Entry 8WCB (electron microscopy, 3.10 A resolution); this record covers chains A and R of the 5 polymer chains in the assembly.

# Chain A
Protein: Engineered G-alpha-q subunit
Organism: Homo sapiens
Chain sequence (361 residues; numbered 8 to 394; 26 numbers in that range are skipped by the numbering (no residue carries them; nothing is unmodelled there); the number before each row is that of its first residue):
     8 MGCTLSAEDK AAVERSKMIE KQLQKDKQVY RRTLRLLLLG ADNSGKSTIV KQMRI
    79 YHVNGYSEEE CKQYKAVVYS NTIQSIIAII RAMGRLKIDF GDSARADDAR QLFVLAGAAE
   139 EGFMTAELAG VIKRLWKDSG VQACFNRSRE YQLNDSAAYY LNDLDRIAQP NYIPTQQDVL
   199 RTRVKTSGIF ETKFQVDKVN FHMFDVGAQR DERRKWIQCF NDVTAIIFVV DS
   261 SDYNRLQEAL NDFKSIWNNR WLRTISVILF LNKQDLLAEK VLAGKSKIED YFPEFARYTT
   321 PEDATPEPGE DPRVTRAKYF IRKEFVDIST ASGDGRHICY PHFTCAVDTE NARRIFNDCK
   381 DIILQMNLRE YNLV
Disordered / not traced: 8-14, 79-203, 228, 261-263, 304, 321-322, 353-354

# Chain R
Protein: Trace amine-associated receptor 1
Organism: Mus musculus
Reference sequence: Q923Y8 (TAAR1_MOUSE); residue numbers follow UniProt; this construct covers 1-332
Chain sequence (332 residues; numbered 1 to 332; the number before each row is that of its first residue):
     1 MHLCHAITNI SHRNSDWSRE VQASLYSLMS LIILATLVGN LIVIISISHF KQLHTPTNWL
    61 LHSMAIVDFL LGCLIMPCSM VRTVERCWYF GEILCKVHTS TDIMLSSASI FHLAFISIDR
   121 YCAVCDPLRY KAKINISTIL VMILVSWSLP AVYAFGMIFL ELNLKGVEEL YRSQVSDLGG
   181 CSPFFSKVSG VLAFMTSFYI PGSVMLFVYY RIYFIAKGQA RSINRTNVQV GLEGKSQAPQ
   241 SKETKAAKTL GIMVGVFLVC WCPFFLCTVL DPFLGYVIPP SLNDALYWFG YLNSALNPMV
   301 YAFFYPWFRR ALKMVLLGKI FQKDSSRSKL FL
Disordered / not traced: 1-22, 72, 84, 160-161, 165-166, 172, 180, 195, 199, 221-244, 269, 274-275, 288-289, 310-332
Residues lining bound ligands: cyclohexylammonium ion (HAI): Asp102, Ile103, Phe185, Phe264, Phe265, Tyr287
Curated features (UniProtKB/Swiss-Prot):
  - region: Gln174 to Phe185 (Extracellular Loop 2 (ECL2))
  - binding site (2-phenylethylamine): Asp102
  - glycosylation: Asn9 (N-linked (GlcNAc...) asparagine)
  - mutagenesis: Asp102 (D102A: Abolished activation of G(s) G alpha proteins in response to agonist-binding), Ile103 (I103A: Reduced activation of G(q)/G(11) and G(s) G alpha proteins in response to agonist-binding), Ser106 (S106A: Reduced activation of G(s) G alpha proteins in response to beta-phenylethylamine-binding. Does not affect activation of G(q) G alpha proteins in response to cyclohexylamine-binding), Tyr153 (Y153A: Reduced activation of G(s) G alpha proteins in response to beta-phenylethylamine-binding. Does not affect activation of G(q) G alpha proteins in response to cyclohexylamine-binding), Pro183 (P183A: Reduced activation of G(s) G alpha proteins in response to beta-phenylethylamine-binding. Does not affect activation of G(q) G alpha proteins in response to cyclohexylamine-binding), Phe185 (F185A: Reduced activation of G(q)/G(11) and G(s) G alpha proteins in response to agonist-binding), Trp261 (W261A: Abolished activation of G alpha proteins in response to 3-iodothyronamine-binding), Phe264 (F264A: Abolished activation of G alpha proteins in response to 3-iodothyronamine-binding), Phe265 (F265A: Reduced activation of G(q)/G(11) and G(s) G alpha proteins in response to agonist-binding), Tyr287 (Y287A: Reduced activation of Taar1 in response to agonist-binding), Tyr291 (Y291A: Abolished activation of G(s) G alpha proteins in response to beta-phenylethylamine-binding. Does not affect activation of G(q) G alpha proteins in response to cyclohexylamine-binding)

# Chain A / chain R interface
Pairs across the interface (34; chain A residue first):
  Arg38(A) with Lys131(R), hydrogen bond (side chain-backbone); Ile134(R); Asn135(R)
  Asp215(A) with Arg129(R), salt bridge
  Lys216(A) with Arg129(R)
  Val217(A) with Leu128(R), hydrophobic; Arg129(R)
  Phe376(A) with Leu128(R), hydrophobic
  Lys380(A) with Leu128(R)
  Ile383(A) with Pro127(R); Leu128(R)
  Leu384(A) with Val124(R); Pro127(R), hydrophobic; Gln219(R)
  Gln385(A) with Gln219(R), hydrogen bond
  Asn387(A) with Ala123(R), hydrogen bond (side chain-backbone); Pro127(R)
  Leu388(A) with Val124(R), hydrophobic
  Glu390(A) with Tyr305(R); Pro306(R); Trp307(R), hydrogen bond
  Tyr391(A) with Arg120(R); Ala123(R), hydrophobic; Val124(R), hydrophobic; Tyr130(R), hydrogen bond; Tyr305(R); Trp307(R), hydrophobic
  Asn392(A) with Lys245(R); Thr249(R); Phe304(R); Tyr305(R)
  Leu393(A) with Ile212(R), hydrophobic; Lys245(R); Ala246(R), hydrogen bond (backbone-backbone)
Interface residues without a listed pair, chain A (20 interface residues in all): Arg39, Leu41, Phe219, Cys379, Val394
Interface residues without a listed pair, chain R (25 interface residues in all): Pro56, Thr57, Ala132, Ile215, Ala216, Leu250

# In short
Chain A and chain R form an interface of 20 and 25 residues respectively, with 6 hydrogen bonds and 1 salt
bridge. Among the polar pairs are Asp215(A)-Arg129(R), Arg38(A)-Lys131(R) and Gln385(A)-Gln219(R). Ligands of
chain R: cyclohexylammonium ion.
Chain A is Engineered G-alpha-q subunit (Homo sapiens) and chain R is Trace amine-associated receptor 1 (Mus
musculus); the structure, Cryo-EM structure of the CHA-bound mTAAR1-Gq complex, was determined by electron
microscopy (same publication as 8WC3, 8WC4, 8WC5, 8WC6, 8WC7, 8WC8, 8WC9 and 8WCA).
